2QBL - chain A; structure by X-ray diffraction, 1.80 A resolution.

# Chain A
Protein: Cytochrome P450-cam
Organism: Pseudomonas putida
Notes: EC 1.14.15.1
Reference sequence: P00183 (CPXA_PSEPU); residues 0-414 here correspond to UniProt positions 1-415 (UniProt number = residue number + 1)
Amino-acid sequence (421 residues; each row starts with the number of its first residue; numbering starts at 0):
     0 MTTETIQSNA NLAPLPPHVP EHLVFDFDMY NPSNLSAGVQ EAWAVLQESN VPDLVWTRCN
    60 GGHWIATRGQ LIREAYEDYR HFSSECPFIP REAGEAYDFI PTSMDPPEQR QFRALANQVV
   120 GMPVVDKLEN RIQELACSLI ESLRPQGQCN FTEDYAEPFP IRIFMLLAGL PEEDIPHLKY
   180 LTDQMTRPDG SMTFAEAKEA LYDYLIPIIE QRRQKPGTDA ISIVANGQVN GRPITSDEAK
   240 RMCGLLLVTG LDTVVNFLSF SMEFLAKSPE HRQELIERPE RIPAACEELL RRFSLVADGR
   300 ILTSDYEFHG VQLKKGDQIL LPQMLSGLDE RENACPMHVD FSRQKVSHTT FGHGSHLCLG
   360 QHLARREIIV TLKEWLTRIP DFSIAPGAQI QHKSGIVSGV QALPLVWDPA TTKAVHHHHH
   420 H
Not modelled in the structure: 0-9, 415-420
Construct notes: engineered mutation Thr248 (Gly249 in P00183); expression tag (415-420)
Bound ions: K+: Glu84, Gly93, Glu94, Tyr96; heme Fe near Cys357 (its only coordinating residue here)
Residues lining bound ligands:
  - camphor (CAM): Phe87, Tyr96, Thr101, Thr185, Leu244, Val247, Thr248, Val295, Asp297, Ile395, Val396
  - heme (HEM): Tyr75, Pro100, Thr101, Gln108, Arg112, Val119, Leu244, Thr248, Thr252, Val253, Phe256, Leu289, Leu294, Val295, Asp297, Arg299, Gln322, Thr349, Phe350, Gly351, Ser354, His355, Leu356, Cys357, Leu358, Gly359, Leu362, Ala363
Curated features (UniProtKB/Swiss-Prot):
  - binding site (heme): Cys357

# In short
Ligands of chain A: heme and camphor. The K+ site is built by Glu84, Gly93, Glu94 and Tyr96. Curated
annotation (UniProt) lists heme-binding residue Cys357.
Chain A is Cytochrome P450-cam (Pseudomonas putida); the structure, Crystal structure of ferric G248T
cytochrome P450cam, was determined by X-ray diffraction together with 2QBM, 2QBN and 2QBO from the same study.
